Entry 7JRJ (electron microscopy, 3.03 A resolution); this record covers chains A and B of the 15 polymer chains in the assembly.

# Chain A (and B)
Protein: Radial spoke protein 9
Source organism: Chlamydomonas reinhardtii
Notes: chain B of this document is another copy of the same molecule, construct and numbering; everything in this record applies to it too
Reference sequence: Q27YU5 (Q27YU5_CHLRE); residue numbers follow UniProt; this construct covers 1-269
Chain sequence (269 residues; row label = number of the first residue in the row):
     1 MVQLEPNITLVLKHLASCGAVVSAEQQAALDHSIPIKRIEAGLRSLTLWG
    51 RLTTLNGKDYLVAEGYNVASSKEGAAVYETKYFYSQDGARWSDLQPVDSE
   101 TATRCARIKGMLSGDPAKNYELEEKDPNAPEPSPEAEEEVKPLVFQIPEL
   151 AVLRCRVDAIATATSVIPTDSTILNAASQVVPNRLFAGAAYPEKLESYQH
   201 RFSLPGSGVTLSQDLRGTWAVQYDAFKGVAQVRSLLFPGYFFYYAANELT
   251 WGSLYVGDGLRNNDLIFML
Disordered / not traced: 1, 126-141
Cystine bridges: Cys-105/Cys-155
Reported in the primary citation:
  - mutagenesis - Y244R, R261DEL: decreased stability

# Chain A / chain B interface
Contacting residue pairs (25; chain A residue first):
  Val-2(A) with Val-2(B), hydrogen bond (backbone-backbone)
  Leu-4(A) with Leu-249(B), hydrophobic
  Asn-7(A) with Leu-10(B); Glu-248(B), hydrogen bond
  Thr-9(A) with Thr-9(B); Lys-13(B)
  Leu-10(A) with Asn-7(B); Thr-9(B)
  Lys-13(A) with Asp-31(B), salt bridge
  Asp-31(A) with Lys-13(B), salt bridge; Lys-227(B)
  His-32(A) with Lys-227(B), hydrogen bond
  Pro-35(A) with Phe-226(B)
  Ile-36(A) with Phe-226(B), hydrophobic
  Arg-38(A) with Asn-247(B)
  Ile-39(A) with Phe-226(B), hydrophobic
  Arg-184(A) with Val-2(B); Phe-186(B), hydrogen bond (side chain-backbone); Leu-249(B)
  Phe-186(A) with Arg-184(B), hydrogen bond (backbone-side chain)
  Phe-226(A) with Ile-36(B), hydrophobic
  Lys-227(A) with Asp-31(B), salt bridge; His-32(B), hydrogen bond
  Glu-248(A) with Asn-7(B), hydrogen bond
  Leu-249(A) with Leu-4(B), hydrophobic
Interface residues without a listed pair, chain A (20 interface residues in all): Leu-185, Asn-247
Interface residues without a listed pair, chain B (18 interface residues in all): Arg-38, Leu-185

# In short
The interface between chain A and chain B involves 20 residues on one side and 18 on the other; the contacts
include 7 hydrogen bonds and 3 salt bridges. Among the polar pairs are Lys-13(A)/Asp-31(B),
Lys-227(A)/Asp-31(B) and Asn-7(A)/Glu-248(B). The paper reports that Y244R and R261DEL of chain A reduce
stability.
Chain A and chain B are both Radial spoke protein 9 (Chlamydomonas reinhardtii); the structure, Chlamydomonas
reinhardtii radial spoke head and neck (recombinant), was determined by electron microscopy (same publication
as 7JR9).
